PDB entry 6AH6 | X-ray diffraction, 2.50 A resolution | chains A and B of the 4 polymer chains in the assembly

== Chain A (and B) ==
Protein: Coronin-like protein
Source organism: Leishmania donovani
Notes: chain B of this document is another copy of the same molecule, construct and numbering; everything in this record applies to it too
UniProt: Q3T1U8 (Q3T1U8_LEIDO); numbering as in UniProt (aligned over 459-510)
Amino-acid sequence (53 residues; numbered 458 to 510; the number before each row is that of its first residue):
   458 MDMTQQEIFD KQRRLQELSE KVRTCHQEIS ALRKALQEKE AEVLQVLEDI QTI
Unresolved in the structure: 458-461 (chain B: 458-461, 509-510)
Construct notes: initiating methionine (458); engineered mutation Val500 (Met in Q3T1U8)

== Interface between chain A and chain B ==
Residue-residue contacts - 25 pairs, chain A then chain B:
  Val479(A) - Val503(B)  hydrophobic
  Val479(A) - Leu504(B)  hydrophobic
  Cys482(A) - Val500(B)  hydrophobic
  Glu485(A) - Lys496(B)  salt bridge
  Ile486(A) - Leu493(B)  hydrophobic
  Ile486(A) - Lys496(B)
  Ile486(A) - Val500(B)  hydrophobic
  Leu489(A) - Ala492(B)
  Leu489(A) - Leu493(B)
  Leu493(A) - Ile486(B)
  Leu493(A) - Leu489(B)  hydrophobic
  Leu493(A) - Leu493(B)  hydrophobic
  Lys496(A) - Cys482(B)
  Lys496(A) - Glu485(B)  salt bridge
  Lys496(A) - Ile486(B)
  Glu497(A) - Ile486(B)
  Glu497(A) - Arg490(B)  salt bridge
  Val500(A) - Cys482(B)  hydrophobic
  Val503(A) - Leu475(B)
  Val503(A) - Val479(B)  hydrophobic
  Asp506(A) - Leu475(B)
  Ile507(A) - Leu472(B)  hydrophobic
  Ile507(A) - Leu475(B)  hydrophobic
  Ile510(A) - Arg471(B)
  Ile510(A) - Leu472(B)  hydrophobic
Interface residues without a listed pair, chain A (18 interface residues in all): Leu475, Lys478, Arg490, Ala492, Glu499
Interface residues without a listed pair, chain B (17 interface residues in all): Ser476, Glu497

== In short ==
18 residues of chain A face 17 of chain B across their interface; the contacts include 3 salt bridges. Among
the polar pairs are Glu485(A)-Lys496(B) and Glu497(A)-Arg490(B).
Both chains are Coronin-like protein (Leishmania donovani). Entry 6AH6 (M500V mutant of Coronin coiled coil
domain) was determined by X-ray diffraction, deposited together with 6ADO, 6ADZ and 6ICR.
